6YHM - chain A; structure by X-ray diffraction, 1.13 A resolution.

# Chain A
Protein: Cytotoxic necrotizing factor
Organism: Yersinia pseudotuberculosis
Notes: fragment: C-terminal Catalytic Domain, residues 719 - 1014
Reference sequence: A0A0N9JNY6 (A0A0N9JNY6_YERPU); numbering as in UniProt (aligned over 720-1014)
Sequence (299 residues; each row starts with the number of its first residue):
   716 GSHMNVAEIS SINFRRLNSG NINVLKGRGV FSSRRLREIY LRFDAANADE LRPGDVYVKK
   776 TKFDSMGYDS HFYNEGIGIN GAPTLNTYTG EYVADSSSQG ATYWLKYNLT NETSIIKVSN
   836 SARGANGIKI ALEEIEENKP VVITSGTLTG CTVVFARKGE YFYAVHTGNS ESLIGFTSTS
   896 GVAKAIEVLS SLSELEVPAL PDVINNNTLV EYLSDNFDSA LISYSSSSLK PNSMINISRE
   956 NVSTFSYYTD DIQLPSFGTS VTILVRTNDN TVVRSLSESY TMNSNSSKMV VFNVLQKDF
Not modelled in the structure: 716-718, 999-1001
Construct notes: expression tag (716-719)
Reported in the primary citation:
  - catalytic residues: Cys-866, His-881 (citing earlier work)
  - mutagenesis - C866S: abolished catalytic activity on RhoA

# In short
The paper reports catalytic residues Cys-866 and His-881; C866S abolishes catalytic activity on RhoA.
Chain A is Cytotoxic necrotizing factor (Yersinia pseudotuberculosis); the structure, Crystal structure of the
C-terminal domain of CNFy from Yersinia pseudotuberculosis, was determined by X-ray diffraction, deposited
together with 6YHK, 6YHL and 6YHN.
